PDB entry 4G8L | X-ray diffraction, 2.80 A resolution | chain A

[Chain A]
Molecule: 2-5A-dependent ribonuclease
From: Homo sapiens
Notes: EC 3.1.26.-; fragment: 2-5A-sensor domain (ANK domain)
UniProtKB: Q05823 (RN5A_HUMAN); residues 1-337 here = UniProt positions 1-337
Amino-acid sequence (337 residues; numbered 1 to 337; the number before each row is that of its first residue):
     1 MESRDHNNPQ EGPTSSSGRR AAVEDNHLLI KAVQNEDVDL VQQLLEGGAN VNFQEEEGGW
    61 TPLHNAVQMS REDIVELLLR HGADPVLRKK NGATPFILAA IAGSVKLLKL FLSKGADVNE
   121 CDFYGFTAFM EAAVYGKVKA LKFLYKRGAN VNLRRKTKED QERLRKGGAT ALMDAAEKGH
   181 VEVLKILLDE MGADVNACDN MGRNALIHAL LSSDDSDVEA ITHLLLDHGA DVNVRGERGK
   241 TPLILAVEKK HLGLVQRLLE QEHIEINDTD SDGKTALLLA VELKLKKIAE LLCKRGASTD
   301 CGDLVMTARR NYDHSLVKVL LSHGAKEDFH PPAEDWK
Unresolved in the structure: 1-15, 166-167, 300, 326-337
Residues lining bound ligands: 25A (5'-O-monophosphoryladenylyl(2'->5')adenylyl(2'->5')adenosine): Gln34, Glu55, Glu57, Gly58, Trp60, Asn65, Gln68, Lys89, Asn91, Ile101, Asp122, Tyr124, Phe126, Glu131, Val134, Tyr135, Arg155, Ala169
UniProt features mapped onto this chain:
  - region: Gly229 to Pro242 (2-5A binding (P-loop) 1), Gly253 to Thr275 (2-5A binding (P-loop) 2)
  - mutagenesis: Lys240 (K240N: Reduced 2-5A binding activity; almost complete loss of 2-5A binding activity; when associated with N-274), Lys274 (K274N: Reduced 2-5A binding activity; almost complete loss of 2-5A binding activity; when associated with N-240)
Reported in the primary citation:
  - binding site for 25A: Arg310, Tyr312
  - self-association interface (contacts with another copy of this molecule); pairs are residue here / residue on that copy: Tyr312-Trp60 (pi stacking), Tyr312-Leu98 (hydrophobic contact), Tyr312-Ile101 (hydrophobic contact)
  - mutagenesis - R310A: decreased catalytic activity on 25A
  - mutagenesis - Y312A: abolished catalytic activity on 25A
  - mutagenesis - R310A, Y312A: unchanged catalytic activity on in the absence of 2-5A
  - mutagenesis - R310A: decreased binding to 25A
  - mutagenesis - Y312A: abolished binding to 25A

[Overview]
Ligands of chain A: compound 25A. From UniProt: 2 mutagenesis sites. From the paper: a binding site for 25A at
Arg310 and Tyr312; R310A reduces catalytic activity on 25A.
Chain A is 2-5A-dependent ribonuclease (Homo sapiens); the structure, Active state of intact sensor domain of
human RNase L with 2-5A bound, was determined by X-ray diffraction together with 4G8K from the same study.
